PDB entry 5AHJ | X-ray diffraction, 2.80 A resolution | chains N and a of the 28 polymer chains in the assembly

[Chain N]
Molecule: 20S proteasome
Organism: Saccharomyces cerevisiae
Notes: EC 3.4.25.1
UniProtKB: P38624 (PSB1_YEAST); residues 1-196 here correspond to UniProt positions 20-215 (UniProt number = residue number + 19)
Chain sequence (196 residues; each row starts with the number of its first residue):
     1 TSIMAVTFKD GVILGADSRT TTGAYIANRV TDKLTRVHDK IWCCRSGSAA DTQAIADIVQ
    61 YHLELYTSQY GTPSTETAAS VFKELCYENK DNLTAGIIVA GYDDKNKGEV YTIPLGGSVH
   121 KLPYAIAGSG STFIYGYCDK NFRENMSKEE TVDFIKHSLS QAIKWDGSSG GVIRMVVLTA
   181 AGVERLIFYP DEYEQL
Covalent attachments: Macyranone-A (7IM) linked to T1
Ion coordination: Mg2+: I163, S169
Residues lining bound ligands: Macyranone-A (7IM; N-[(2S)-3-{[(1S)-1-carboxy-2-phenylethyl]amino}-2-methyl-3-oxopropanoyl]-L-threonyl-N-[(3S,4S)-1,3-dihydroxy-6-methylheptan-4-yl]-L-allothreoninamide): R19, T20, T21, T22, A27, K33, R45, S46, G47, S48, A49, T52, S129, S168
Curated features (UniProtKB/Swiss-Prot):
  - active site: T1 (Nucleophile)

[Chain a]
Molecule: Proteasome subunit beta type-7
Organism: Saccharomyces cerevisiae
Notes: EC 3.4.25.1
UniProtKB: P30657 (PSB7_YEAST); residues 1-233 here correspond to UniProt positions 34-266 (UniProt number = residue number + 33)
Chain sequence (233 residues; each row starts with the number of its first residue):
     1 TQQPIVTGTS VISMKYDNGV IIAADNLGSY GSLLRFNGVE RLIPVGDNTV VGISGDISDM
    61 QHIERLLKDL VTENAYDNPL ADAEEALEPS YIFEYLATVM YQRRSKMNPL WNAIIVAGVQ
   121 SNGDQFLRYV NLLGVTYSSP TLATGFGAHM ANPLLRKVVD RESDIPKTTV QVAEEAIVNA
   181 MRVLYYRDAR SSRNFSLAII DKNTGLTFKK NLQVENMKWD FAKDIKGYGT QKI

[Chain N / chain a interface]
Pairs across the interface (60):
  R19(N) - A189(a)
  A24(N) - F146(a)
  A24(N) - R187(a)
  A24(N) - D188(a)
  A24(N) - A189(a)  hydrogen bond (backbone-backbone)
  A24(N) - R190(a)
  Y25(N) - F146(a)
  Y25(N) - R187(a)
  I26(N) - Y186(a)
  I26(N) - R187(a)  hydrogen bond (backbone-backbone)
  I26(N) - D188(a)
  I26(N) - A189(a)
  A27(N) - R187(a)  hydrogen bond (backbone-side chain)
  R29(N) - Y186(a)
  R29(N) - R187(a)
  R29(N) - K218(a)  hydrogen bond (side chain-backbone)
  R29(N) - W219(a)
  R29(N) - F221(a)
  V30(N) - F221(a)  hydrophobic
  V30(N) - A222(a)  hydrophobic
  V30(N) - I225(a)  hydrophobic
  D32(N) - K226(a)
  D32(N) - G227(a)  hydrogen bond (side chain-backbone)
  D32(N) - Q231(a)
  L34(N) - Q231(a)
  T35(N) - Y228(a)
  T35(N) - Q231(a)
  R36(N) - Q231(a)  hydrogen bond (backbone-side chain)
  W42(N) - Q231(a)
  R45(N) - Y228(a)
  Q53(N) - Y228(a)  hydrogen bond (backbone-side chain)
  A56(N) - Y228(a)
  D57(N) - Y228(a)  hydrogen bond
  F133(N) - L33(a)  hydrophobic
  K164(N) - L34(a)
  W165(N) - S32(a)
  W165(N) - L33(a)
  W165(N) - L34(a)  hydrogen bond (backbone-backbone)
  W165(N) - R35(a)
  D166(N) - S32(a)
  G167(N) - S32(a)  hydrogen bond (backbone-backbone)
  G167(N) - L34(a)
  G167(N) - A189(a)
  G167(N) - R190(a)
  S168(N) - S32(a)
  G171(N) - W219(a)
  V172(N) - W219(a)  hydrophobic
  R174(N) - A222(a)  hydrogen bond (side chain-backbone)
  R174(N) - I225(a)
  R185(N) - Q231(a)
  R185(N) - I233(a)  hydrogen bond (side chain-backbone)
  I187(N) - A222(a)  hydrophobic
  I187(N) - K223(a)
  Y189(N) - W219(a)
  Y189(N) - D220(a)
  Y189(N) - K223(a)
  P190(N) - W219(a)
  D191(N) - R193(a)  salt bridge
  E194(N) - Y185(a)  hydrogen bond
  E194(N) - R193(a)  salt bridge
Also at the interface, not in a pair above, chain N (34 interface residues in all): T21, N28, I163
Also at the interface, not in a pair above, chain a (26 interface residues in all): M150, M217

[In short]
34 residues of chain N face 26 of chain a across their interface; the contacts include 13 hydrogen bonds and 2
salt bridges. Among the polar pairs are D191(N)-R193(a), E194(N)-R193(a) and A27(N)-R187(a). Macyranone-A is
covalently linked to T1(N).
Chain N is 20S proteasome and chain a is Proteasome subunit beta type-7, both from Saccharomyces cerevisiae;
the structure, Yeast 20S proteasome in complex with Macyranone A, was determined by X-ray diffraction.
